Entry 9KRI (electron microscopy, 3.39 A resolution); this record covers chain A.

== Chain A ==
Molecule: Sodium- and chloride-dependent creatine transporter 1
Source organism: Homo sapiens
UniProt: P48029 (SC6A8_HUMAN); numbering as in UniProt (aligned over 1-635)
Amino-acid sequence (635 residues; row label = number of the first residue in the row):
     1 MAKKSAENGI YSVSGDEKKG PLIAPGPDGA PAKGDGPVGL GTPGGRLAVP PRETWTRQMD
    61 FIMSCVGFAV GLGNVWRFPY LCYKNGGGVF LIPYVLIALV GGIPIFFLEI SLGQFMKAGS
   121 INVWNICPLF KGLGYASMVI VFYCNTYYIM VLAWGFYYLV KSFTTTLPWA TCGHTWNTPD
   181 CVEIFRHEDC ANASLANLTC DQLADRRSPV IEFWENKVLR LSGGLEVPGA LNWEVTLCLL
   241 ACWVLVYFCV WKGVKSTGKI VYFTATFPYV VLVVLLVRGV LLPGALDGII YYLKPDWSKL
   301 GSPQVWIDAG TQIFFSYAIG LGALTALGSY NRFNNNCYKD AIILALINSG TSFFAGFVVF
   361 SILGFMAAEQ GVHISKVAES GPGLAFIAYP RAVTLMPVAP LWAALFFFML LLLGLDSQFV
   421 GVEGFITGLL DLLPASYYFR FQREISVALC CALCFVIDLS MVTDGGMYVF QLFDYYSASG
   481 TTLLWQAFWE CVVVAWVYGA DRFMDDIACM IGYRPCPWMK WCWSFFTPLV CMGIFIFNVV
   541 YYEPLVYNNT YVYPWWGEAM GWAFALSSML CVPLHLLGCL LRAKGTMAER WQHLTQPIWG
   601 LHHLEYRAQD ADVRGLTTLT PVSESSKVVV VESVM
Disordered / not traced: 1-57, 188-201, 604-635
Curated features (UniProtKB/Swiss-Prot):
  - modified residue: Thr42 (Phosphothreonine), Thr617 (Phosphothreonine), Thr620 (Phosphothreonine), Ser623 (Phosphoserine)
  - glycosylation (N-linked (GlcNAc...) asparagine): Asn192, Asn197, Asn548
  - natural variant: Lys4 (K4R: Found in a patient with intellectual disability; uncertain significance), Gly26 (G26R: Found in a patient with intellectual disability; uncertain significance), Gly41 (deletion: In CCDS1; uncertain significance), Tyr80 (Y80H: In CCDS1), Gly87 (G87R: In CCDS1; uncertain significance), Phe107 (deletion: In CCDS1), Gly132 (G132V: In CCDS1), Cys181 (C181R: In CCDS1), Val182 (V182M: In CCDS1), Arg186 (R186H: 82.0% of wild type creatine transporter activity), Val270 (V270M: In CCDS1; uncertain significance), Lys294 (K294Q: In CCDS1; uncertain significance), 21 further natural variant entries in UniProt
  - mutagenesis: Ala285 (A285P: No effect on creatine transporter activity)
Disulfides: Cys172-Cys181
Metal / ion sites: Na+: Ala69, Asn74, Ser316
Residues lining bound ligands: 3-carbamimidamidopropanoic acid (A1D9S): Gly67, Phe68, Ala69, Val70, Gly71, Leu72, Gly73, Asn74, Cys144, Tyr148, Phe315, Ser316, Ala318, Leu321, Ser417
Reported in the primary citation:
  - binding site for 3-carbamimidamidopropanoic acid: Phe68, Ala69, Gly71, Leu72, Gly73, Tyr148, Phe315, Ser417
  - disease-associated variants - N331K: unchanged localization
  - disease-associated variants - G356V: decreased localization
  - disease-associated variants - F315DEL (citing earlier work)

== Overview ==
Ligands of chain A: 3-carbamimidamidopropanoic acid. The Na+ site is built by Ala69, Asn74 and Ser316. From
UniProt: one mutagenesis site. The paper reports a binding site for 3-carbamimidamidopropanoic acid at Phe68,
Ala69 and Gly71 among others; G356V reduces localization.
Chain A is Sodium- and chloride-dependent creatine transporter 1 (Homo sapiens); the structure, human creatine
transporter, was determined by electron microscopy, deposited together with 9KR7 and 9KRH.
